Entry 5XXV (electron microscopy, 6.46 A resolution (low resolution: residue-level contacts below are approximate; hydrogen-bond / salt-bridge calls are withheld)); this record covers chains C and N of the 18 polymer chains in the assembly.

# Chain C
Name: Tubulin alpha-1A chain
From: Sus scrofa
UniProt: P02550 (TBA1A_PIG); residues 2-439 here = UniProt positions 2-439
Amino-acid sequence (438 residues; row label = number of the first residue in the row):
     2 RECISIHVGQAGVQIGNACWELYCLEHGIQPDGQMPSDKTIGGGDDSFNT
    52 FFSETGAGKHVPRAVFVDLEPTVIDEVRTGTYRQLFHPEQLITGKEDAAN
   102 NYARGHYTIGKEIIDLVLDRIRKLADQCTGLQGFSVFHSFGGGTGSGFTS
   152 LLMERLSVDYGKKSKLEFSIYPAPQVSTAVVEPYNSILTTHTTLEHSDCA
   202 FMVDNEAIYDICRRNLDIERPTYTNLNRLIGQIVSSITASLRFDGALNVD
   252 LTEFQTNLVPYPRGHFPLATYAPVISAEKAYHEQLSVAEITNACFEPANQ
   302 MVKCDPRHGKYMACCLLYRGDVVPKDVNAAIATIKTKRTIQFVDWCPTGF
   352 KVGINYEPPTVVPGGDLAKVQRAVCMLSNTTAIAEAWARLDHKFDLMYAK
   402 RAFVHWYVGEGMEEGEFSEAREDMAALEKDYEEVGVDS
Disordered / not traced: 39-48
Small-molecule neighbours:
  - GDP (guanosine-5'-diphosphate): Ala-247, Leu-248, Glu-254, Lys-352
  - GTP (guanosine-5'-triphosphate): Gly-10, Gln-11, Ala-12, Gln-15, Ile-16, Asp-98, Ala-99, Ala-100, Asn-101, Ser-140, Gly-143, Gly-144, Thr-145, Gly-146, Ile-171, Thr-179, Glu-183, Asn-206, Tyr-224, Asn-228, Ile-231
Curated features (UniProtKB/Swiss-Prot):
  - active site: Glu-254
  - binding site (GTP): Gly-10, Gln-11, Ala-12, Gln-15, Glu-71, Ala-99, Ser-140, Gly-143, Gly-144, Thr-145, Gly-146, Thr-179, Glu-183, Asn-206, Tyr-224, Asn-228, Leu-252
  - binding site (Mg(2+)): Glu-71
  - modified residue: Lys-40 (N6-acetyllysine), Tyr-282 (3'-nitrotyrosine), Ser-439 (Phosphoserine)

# Chain N
Name: Tubulin beta chain
From: Sus scrofa
UniProt: P02554 (TBB_PIG); the author numbering skips numbers that UniProt does not, so the offset changes along the chain: 2-44 = UniProt 2-44; 47-360 = UniProt 45-358; 369-437 = UniProt 359-427
Amino-acid sequence (426 residues; row label = number of the first residue in the row; note: 10 numbers in that range are skipped by the numbering (no residue carries them; nothing is unmodelled there)):
     2 REIVHIQAGQCGNQIGAKFWEVISDEHGIDPTGSYHGDSDLQL
    47 ERINVYYNEAAGNKYVPRAILVDLEPGTMDSVRSGPFGQIFRPDNFVFGQ
    97 SGAGNNWAKGHYTEGAELVDSVLDVVRKESESCDCLQGFQLTHSLGGGTG
   147 SGMGTLLISKIREEYPDRIMNTFSVVPSPKVSDTVVEPYNATLSVHQLVE
   197 NTDETYCIDNEALYDICFRTLKLTTPTYGDLNHLVSATMSGVTTCLRFPG
   247 QLNADLRKLAVNMVPFPRLHFFMPGFAPLTSRGSQQYRALTVPELTQQMF
   297 DAKNMMAACDPRHGRYLTVAAVFRGRMSMKEVDEQMLNVQNKNSSYFVEW
   347 IPNNVKTAVCDIPP
   369 RGLKMSATFIGNSTAIQELFKRISEQFTAMFRRKAFLHWYTGEGMDEMEF
   419 TEAESNMNDLVSEYQQYQD
Cystine bridges: Cys-241/Cys-356
Glycans and other covalent adducts: guanosine-5'-triphosphate (GTP) linked to Lys-254
Small-molecule neighbours:
  - GDP (guanosine-5'-diphosphate): Gly-10, Gln-11, Cys-12, Gln-15, Ile-16, Asn-101, Ser-140, Gly-143, Gly-144, Thr-145, Gly-146, Val-171, Val-177, Asp-179, Glu-183, Asn-206, Tyr-224, Asn-228
  - GTP (guanosine-5'-triphosphate): Gln-247, Leu-248, Asn-249, Asp-329
Curated features (UniProtKB/Swiss-Prot):
  - binding site (GTP): Gln-11, Glu-71, Ser-140, Gly-144, Thr-145, Gly-146, Asn-206, Asn-228
  - binding site (Mg(2+)): Glu-71
  - modified residue: Ser-40 (Phosphoserine), Lys-60 (N6-acetyllysine), Ser-174 (Phosphoserine), Thr-287 (Phosphothreonine), Thr-292 (Phosphothreonine), Arg-320 (Omega-N-methylarginine)
  - cross-link (Glycyl lysine isopeptide (Lys-Gly)): Lys-60 (interchain with G-Cter in ubiquitin), Lys-326 (interchain with G-Cter in ubiquitin)

# How chain C and chain N interact
Contacting residue pairs (86; chain C residue first):
  Arg-2(C) with Pro-72(N); Gly-73(N); Asp-76(N); Gln-96(N)
  Gly-131(C) with Gln-96(N)
  Gln-133(C) with Gln-96(N); Ser-97(N), covalent bond
  Lys-163(C) with Glu-411(N)
  Arg-243(C) with Glu-71(N)
  Asp-245(C) with Gly-73(N); Ser-77(N)
  Gly-246(C) with Gln-11(N); Gln-15(N)
  Ala-247(C) with Gln-11(N); Gln-15(N); Tyr-224(N)
  Leu-248(C) with Gln-11(N); Asp-179(N)
  Asn-249(C) with Gln-11(N)
  Thr-253(C) with Ser-97(N)
  Glu-254(C) with Gly-100(N); Asn-101(N)
  Gln-256(C) with Trp-407(N)
  Thr-257(C) with Ala-99(N); Gly-100(N); Asn-102(N); Phe-404(N); Trp-407(N)
  Asn-258(C) with Gly-100(N); Asn-101(N); Thr-180(N); Phe-404(N)
  Leu-259(C) with Phe-404(N)
  Val-260(C) with Phe-404(N); His-406(N); Trp-407(N)
  Pro-261(C) with Lys-402(N); Ala-403(N); Phe-404(N); Leu-405(N); His-406(N)
  Tyr-262(C) with Arg-401(N); Lys-402(N); His-406(N)
  Pro-263(C) with His-406(N)
  Val-324(C) with Pro-222(N)
  Pro-325(C) with Tyr-210(N); Tyr-224(N)
  Lys-326(C) with Tyr-210(N); Thr-220(N); Pro-222(N)
  Asn-329(C) with Lys-176(N); Val-177(N); Glu-207(N); Tyr-210(N)
  Ile-332(C) with Lys-176(N); Val-177(N)
  Ala-333(C) with Lys-176(N)
  Lys-336(C) with Pro-175(N)
  Asp-345(C) with Ala-397(N); Arg-400(N)
  Trp-346(C) with Ala-397(N); Met-398(N); Arg-401(N); Ala-403(N); Phe-404(N)
  Cys-347(C) with Val-181(N); Met-398(N)
  Pro-348(C) with Val-181(N); Gln-394(N); Met-398(N)
  Thr-349(C) with Ser-178(N)
  Gly-350(C) with Ser-178(N); Asp-179(N); Thr-180(N); Val-181(N)
  Phe-351(C) with Ser-178(N); Asp-179(N); Thr-180(N)
  Lys-352(C) with Asp-179(N); Thr-180(N)
  Val-353(C) with Asp-179(N)
  Tyr-357(C) with Gln-15(N)
  Glu-434(C) with Arg-401(N)
  Val-435(C) with Arg-401(N)
  Ser-439(C) with Arg-400(N)
Interface residues without a listed pair, chain C (50 interface residues in all): Glu-3, Asp-199, Leu-242, Val-250, Asp-251, Ala-314, Cys-315, Val-328, Gly-354, Ile-355
Interface residues without a listed pair, chain N (43 interface residues in all): Thr-74, Gly-98, Lys-105, Pro-184, Thr-221, Thr-223

# In short
50 residues of chain C and 43 residues of chain N are in contact; the contacts include 1 covalent bond. GDP is
bound between chain C and chain N. Bound to chain C: GTP. GTP is covalently linked to Lys-254(N).
Here chain C is Tubulin alpha-1A chain and chain N is Tubulin beta chain, both from Sus scrofa. Entry 5XXV
(GDP-microtubule complexed with KIF5C in AMPPNP state) was determined by electron microscopy, deposited
together with 5XXT, 5XXW and 5XXX.
